Entry 4YUE (X-ray diffraction, 2.19 A resolution); this record covers chains L and C of the 3 polymer chains in the assembly.

# Chain L
Protein: S4B6 Fab light chain
Organism: Mus musculus
Notes: antibody fragment or engineered binder
Chain sequence (227 residues; numbered 1 to 227; the number before each row is that of its first residue):
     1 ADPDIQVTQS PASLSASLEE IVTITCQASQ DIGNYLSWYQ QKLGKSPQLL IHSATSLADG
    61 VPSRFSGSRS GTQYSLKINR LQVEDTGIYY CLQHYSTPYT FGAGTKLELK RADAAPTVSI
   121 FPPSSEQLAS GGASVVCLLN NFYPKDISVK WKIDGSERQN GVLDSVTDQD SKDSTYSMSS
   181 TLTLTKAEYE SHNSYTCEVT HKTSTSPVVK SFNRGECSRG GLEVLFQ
Unresolved in the structure: 1-2, 217-227
Disulfides: Cys26-Cys91, Cys137-Cys197

# Chain C
Protein: Interleukin-2
Organism: Mus musculus
Reference sequence: P04351 (IL2_MOUSE); residues 27-149 here correspond to UniProt positions 47-169 (UniProt number = residue number + 20)
Chain sequence (130 residues; each row starts with the number of its first residue):
    23 GPGSHLEQLL MDLQELLSRM ENYRNLKLPR MLTFKFYLPK QATELKDLQC LEDELGPLRH
    83 VLDLTQSKSF QLEDAENFIS NIRVTVVKLK GSDNTFECQF DDESATVVDF LRRWIAFCQS
   143 IISTSPQAAA
Unresolved in the structure: 23-25, 44-51, 87-95, 147-152
Disulfides: Cys72-Cys120
Construct notes: expression tag (23-26, 150-152)

# How chain L and chain C interact
Pairs across the interface (14; chain L residue first):
  Asp31(L) with Arg105(C), salt bridge
  Ile32(L) with Arg105(C)
  Gly33(L) with Arg105(C)
  Asn34(L) with Gln71(C), hydrogen bond; Asp75(C)
  Tyr35(L) with Asp75(C), hydrogen bond (side chain-backbone); Glu76(C); Leu77(C), hydrogen bond (side chain-backbone); Gly78(C), hydrogen bond (side chain-backbone); Pro79(C)
  Thr55(L) with Glu119(C)
  Arg69(L) with Thr117(C), hydrogen bond (backbone-side chain)
  Gly71(L) with Thr117(C)
  Tyr95(L) with Arg105(C), hydrogen bond
Interface residues without a listed pair, chain L (10 interface residues in all): Ser70
Interface residues without a listed pair, chain C (11 interface residues in all): Glu74, Val109

# Summary
The interface between chain L and chain C involves 10 residues on one side and 11 on the other, with 6
hydrogen bonds and 1 salt bridge. Among the polar pairs are Asp31(L)-Arg105(C), Asn34(L)-Gln71(C) and
Tyr35(L)-Asp75(C).
Chain L is S4B6 Fab light chain and chain C is Interleukin-2, both from Mus musculus; the structure, Mouse
IL-2 Bound to S4B6 Fab Fragment, was determined by X-ray diffraction.
